Entry 1QWF (solution NMR); this record covers chains A and B.

[Chain A]
Molecule: Tyrosine-protein kinase transforming protein src
Source organism: Avian sarcoma virus
Notes: EC 2.7.1.112; fragment: sh3 domain
UniProtKB: P00525 (SRC_AVISR); residues 1-64 here correspond to UniProt positions 77-140 (UniProt number = residue number + 76)
Sequence (64 residues; row label = number of the first residue in the row):
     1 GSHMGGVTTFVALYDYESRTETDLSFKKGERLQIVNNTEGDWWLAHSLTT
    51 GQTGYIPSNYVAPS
Unresolved in the structure: 1-8
Construct notes: conflict Ser2 (Ala78 in P00525), His3 (Leu79 in P00525), Met4 (Ala80 in P00525)

[Chain B]
Molecule: Val-ser-leu-ala-arg-arg-pro-leu-pro-pro-leu-pro
Sequence (12 residues; each row starts with the number of its first residue):
    71 VSLARRPLPPLP

[Interface between chain A and chain B]
Contacting residue pairs (28; chain A residue first):
  Tyr14(A) - Pro82(B)
  Thr20(A) - Arg76(B)
  Thr22(A) - Leu73(B)
  Thr22(A) - Arg76(B)
  Asp23(A) - Arg76(B)
  Glu39(A) - Val71(B)
  Glu39(A) - Ala74(B)
  Gly40(A) - Ala74(B)
  Asp41(A) - Ala74(B)
  Asp41(A) - Leu78(B)
  Trp42(A) - Leu73(B)
  Trp42(A) - Ala74(B)
  Trp42(A) - Arg76(B)
  Trp42(A) - Pro77(B)
  Trp42(A) - Leu78(B)
  Trp42(A) - Pro79(B)
  Tyr55(A) - Leu73(B)
  Tyr55(A) - Ala74(B)
  Pro57(A) - Leu78(B)
  Pro57(A) - Pro79(B)
  Ser58(A) - Leu78(B)
  Asn59(A) - Leu78(B)
  Asn59(A) - Pro79(B)
  Asn59(A) - Leu81(B)
  Tyr60(A) - Pro79(B)
  Tyr60(A) - Pro80(B)
  Tyr60(A) - Leu81(B)
  Tyr60(A) - Pro82(B)
Also at the interface, not in a pair above, chain A (14 interface residues in all): Tyr16
Also at the interface, not in a pair above, chain B (12 interface residues in all): Ser72, Arg75

[Overview]
14 residues of chain A and 12 residues of chain B are in contact.
Chain A is Tyrosine-protein kinase transforming protein src (Avian sarcoma virus) and chain B is
Val-ser-leu-ala-arg-arg-pro-leu-pro-pro-leu-pro; the structure, C-src SH3 domain complexed with ligand VSL12,
was determined by solution NMR together with 1QWE from the same study.
